Entry 6KZM (electron microscopy, 9.60 A resolution (very low resolution: no residue pairs are listed; an interface is given only as per-side residue counts)); this record covers chains C and D of the 4 polymer chains in the assembly.

# Chain C (and D)
Name: Glutamate receptor ionotropic, kainate 3
From: Rattus norvegicus
Notes: chain D of this document is another copy of the same molecule, construct and numbering; everything in this record applies to it too
UniProt: G3V9I2 (G3V9I2_RAT); residues 3-824 here correspond to UniProt positions 34-855 (UniProt number = residue number + 31)
Amino-acid sequence (829 residues; each row starts with the number of its first residue):
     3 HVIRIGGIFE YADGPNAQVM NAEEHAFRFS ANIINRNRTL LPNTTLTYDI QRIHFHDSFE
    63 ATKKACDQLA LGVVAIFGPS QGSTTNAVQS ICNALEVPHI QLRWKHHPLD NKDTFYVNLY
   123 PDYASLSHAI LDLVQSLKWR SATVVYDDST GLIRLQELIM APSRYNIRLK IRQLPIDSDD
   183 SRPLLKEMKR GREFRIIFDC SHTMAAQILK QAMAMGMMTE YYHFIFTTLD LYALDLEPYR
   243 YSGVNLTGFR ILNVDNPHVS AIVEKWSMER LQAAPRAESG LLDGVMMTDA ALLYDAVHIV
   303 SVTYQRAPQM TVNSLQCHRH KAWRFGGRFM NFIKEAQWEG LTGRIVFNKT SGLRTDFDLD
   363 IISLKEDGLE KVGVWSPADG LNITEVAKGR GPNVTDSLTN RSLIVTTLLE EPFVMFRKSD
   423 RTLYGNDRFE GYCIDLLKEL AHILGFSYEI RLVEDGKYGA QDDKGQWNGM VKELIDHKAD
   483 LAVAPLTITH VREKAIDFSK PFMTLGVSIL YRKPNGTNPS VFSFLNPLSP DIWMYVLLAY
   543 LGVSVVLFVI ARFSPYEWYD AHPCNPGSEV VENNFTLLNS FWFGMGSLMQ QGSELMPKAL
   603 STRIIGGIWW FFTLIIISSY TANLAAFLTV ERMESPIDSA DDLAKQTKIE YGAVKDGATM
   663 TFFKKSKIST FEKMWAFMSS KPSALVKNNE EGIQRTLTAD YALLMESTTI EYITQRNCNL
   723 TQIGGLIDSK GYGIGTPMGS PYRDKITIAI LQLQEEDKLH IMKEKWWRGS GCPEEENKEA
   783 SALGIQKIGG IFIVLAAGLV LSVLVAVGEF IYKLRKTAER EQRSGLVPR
Unresolved in the structure: 273-284, 386-401, 555-602, 773-787, 810-831 (chain D: 275-285, 386-401, 555-602, 773-787, 810-831)
Construct notes: engineered mutation Thr86 (Cys117 in G3V9I2), Thr305 (Cys336 in G3V9I2), Val547 (Cys578 in G3V9I2); expression tag (825-831)
Disulfide bonds: Cys68-Cys319
From the paper describing this entry:
  - mutagenesis - D759G: increased stability (from molecular simulation)

# Chain C / chain D interface
At this resolution (10 A) residue pairs are not listed: 68 residues of chain C and 61 of chain D lie at the interface.

# Overview
Chain C and chain D form an interface of 68 and 61 residues respectively. The paper reports that D759G of
chain C increases stability.
Both chains are Glutamate receptor ionotropic, kainate 3 (Rattus norvegicus). Entry 6KZM (GluK3 receptor
complex with kainate) was determined by electron microscopy together with 6L6F from the same study.
